6DW1 - chains A and B of the 5 polymer chains in the assembly; structure by electron microscopy, 3.10 A resolution.

Chain A:
Protein: Gamma-aminobutyric acid receptor subunit alpha-1
Source organism: Rattus norvegicus
Reference sequence: P62813 (GBRA1_RAT); the construct has insertions or renumbered stretches relative to UniProt, so the offset changes along the chain: -26 to 313 = UniProt 1-340; 315-361 = UniProt 409-455
Sequence (402 residues; row label = number of the first residue in the row; numbers below 1 keep their minus sign (Met-26 is residue -26)):
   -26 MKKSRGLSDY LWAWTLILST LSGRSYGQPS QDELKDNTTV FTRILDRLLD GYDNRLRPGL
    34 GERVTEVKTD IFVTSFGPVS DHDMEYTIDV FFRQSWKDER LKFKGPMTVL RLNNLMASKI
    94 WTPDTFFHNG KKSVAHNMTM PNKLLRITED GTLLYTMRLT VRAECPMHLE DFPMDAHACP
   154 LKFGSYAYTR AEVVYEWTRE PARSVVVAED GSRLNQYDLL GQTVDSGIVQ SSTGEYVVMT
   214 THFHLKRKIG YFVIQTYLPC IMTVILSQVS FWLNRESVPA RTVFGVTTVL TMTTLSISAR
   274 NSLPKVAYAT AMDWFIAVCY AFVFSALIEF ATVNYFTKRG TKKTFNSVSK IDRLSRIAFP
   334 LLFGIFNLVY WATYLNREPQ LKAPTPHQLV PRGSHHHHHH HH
Not modelled in the structure: -26 to 11, 222-375
Disulfide bonds: Cys138-Cys152
Glycans and other covalent adducts: glycan linked to Asn110
Construct notes: linker (314); expression tag (362-375)
Ligand contacts:
  - gamma-amino-butanoic acid (ABU), molecule 1: Phe64, Arg66, Leu117, Thr129
  - gamma-amino-butanoic acid (ABU), molecule 2: Phe99, Tyr159, Ser204, Thr206, Tyr209
Swiss-Prot annotation at these positions:
  - binding site (4-aminobutanoate): Arg66, Thr129
  - glycosylation (N-linked (GlcNAc...) asparagine): Asn10, Asn110
From the paper describing this entry:
  - binding site for gamma-amino-butanoic acid: Arg66, Thr129, Tyr159, Thr206, Tyr209
  - binding site for gamma-amino-butanoic acid: Phe99 (proposed by the authors, not directly observed)
  - post-translational modification sites: Asn110

Chain B:
Protein: Gamma-aminobutyric acid receptor subunit beta-1
Source organism: Rattus norvegicus
Reference sequence: P15431 (GBRB1_RAT); the construct has insertions or renumbered stretches relative to UniProt, so the offset changes along the chain: -24 to 308 = UniProt 1-333; 311-345 = UniProt 440-474
Sequence (384 residues; row label = number of the first residue in the row; numbers below 1 keep their minus sign (Met-24 is residue -24)):
   -24 MWTVQNRESL GLLSFPVMVA MVCCAHSSNE PSNMSYVKET VDRLLKGYDI RLRPDFGGPP
    36 VDVGMRIDVA SIDMVSEVNM DYTLTMYFQQ SWKDKRLSYS GIPLNLTLDN RVADQLWVPD
    96 TYFLNDKKSF VHGVTVKNRM IRLHPDGTVL YGLRITTTAA CMMDLRRYPL DEQNCTLEIE
   156 SYGYTTDDIE FYWNGGEGAV TGVNKIELPQ FSIVDYKMVS KKVEFTTGAY PRLSLSFRLK
   216 RNIGYFILQT YMPSTLITIL SWVSFWINYD ASAARVALGI TTVLTMTTIS THLRETLPKI
   276 PYVKAIDIYL MGCFVFVFLA LLEYAFVNYI FFGGTIPDLT DVNSIDKWSR MFFPITFSLF
   336 NVVYWLYYVH LVPRGSHHHH HHHH
Not modelled in the structure: -24 to 7, 218-359
Disulfide bonds: Cys136-Cys150
Glycans and other covalent adducts: N-acetylglucosamine (NAG) linked to Asn80; glycan linked to Asn149
Construct notes: linker (309-310); expression tag (346-359)
Ligand contacts:
  - gamma-amino-butanoic acid (ABU), molecule 1: Tyr62, Gln64, Met115, Gly127, Leu128
  - gamma-amino-butanoic acid (ABU), molecule 2: Tyr97, Glu155, Ser156, Tyr157, Phe200, Thr202, Tyr205
Swiss-Prot annotation at these positions:
  - binding site (histamine): Tyr97, Ser156, Tyr157, Thr202
  - binding site (4-aminobutanoate): Tyr157, Thr202
  - glycosylation (N-linked (GlcNAc...) asparagine): Asn8, Asn80, Asn149
From the paper describing this entry:
  - binding site for gamma-amino-butanoic acid: Tyr97, Glu155, Tyr157, Thr202, Tyr205

Chain A / chain B interface:
Contacting residue pairs - 48 pairs, chain A then chain B:
  Gly24(A) with Lys13(B), hydrogen bond (backbone-side chain)
  Tyr25(A) with Lys13(B)
  Asp26(A) with Lys13(B)
  Asn27(A) with Asp84(B)
  Arg28(A) with Val16(B); Leu83(B); Asp84(B), hydrogen bond (backbone-backbone); Val87(B)
  Leu29(A) with Val12(B), hydrophobic; Leu83(B), hydrophobic
  Leu33(A) with Val12(B), hydrophobic; Leu79(B), hydrophobic; Leu81(B), hydrophobic
  Gly34(A) with Leu79(B)
  Asp56(A) with Met49(B)
  Asp97(A) with Val111(B)
  Thr98(A) with Thr110(B), hydrogen bond (backbone-side chain)
  Phe99(A) with Tyr62(B); Val109(B), hydrophobic; Asn113(B); Arg129(B)
  Phe100(A) with Val109(B), hydrophobic; Arg129(B)
  Gly103(A) with Arg129(B), hydrogen bond (backbone-side chain)
  Lys104(A) with Phe105(B); His107(B)
  Ser106(A) with Val109(B)
  Ala108(A) with Val109(B)
  Met130(A) with Thr110(B)
  Leu132(A) with Val109(B)
  Tyr159(A) with Asn113(B); Arg114(B); Met115(B); Gly127(B); Leu128(B), hydrogen bond (side chain-backbone); Arg129(B), hydrogen bond (side chain-backbone)
  Ala160(A) with Thr82(B); Met115(B), hydrophobic; Arg117(B), hydrogen bond (backbone-side chain)
  Tyr161(A) with Thr82(B); Leu83(B)
  Thr162(A) with Arg117(B), hydrogen bond
  Glu165(A) with Thr82(B)
  Ser205(A) with Arg41(B)
  Thr206(A) with Gln64(B), hydrogen bond; Met115(B); Arg117(B), hydrogen bond (backbone-side chain)
  Tyr209(A) with Arg117(B)
Also at the interface, not in a pair above, chain A (32 interface residues in all): Met57, Arg73, Ser91, Pro96, Lys105
Also at the interface, not in a pair above, chain B (36 interface residues in all): Met9, Asp17, Leu20, Asp43, Asp48, Asn80, Arg86, Gly108, Leu125, Thr176, Pro184
From the paper, about this interface:
  - pairs named by the authors: Tyr209(A)-Arg117(B), Gln64(B)-Thr206(A) (hydrogen bond)
  - interface residues, chain B: Gln64(B)

In short:
32 residues of chain A face 36 of chain B across their interface; the contacts include 10 hydrogen bonds.
Polar pairs include Gly24(A)-Lys13(B), Thr98(A)-Thr110(B) and Gly103(A)-Arg129(B). The paper describes a
contact between Tyr209(A) and Arg117(B); a hydrogen bond between Gln64(B) and Thr206(A). The paper reports a
binding site for gamma-amino-butanoic acid at Arg66(A), Thr129(A) and Tyr97(B) among others; the interface
residue Gln64(B).
Chain A is Gamma-aminobutyric acid receptor subunit alpha-1 and chain B is Gamma-aminobutyric acid receptor
subunit beta-1, both from Rattus norvegicus; the structure, Cryo-EM structure of the benzodiazepine-sensitive
alpha1beta1gamma2S tri-heteromeric GABAA receptor in complex with GABA (ECD map), was determined by electron
microscopy together with 6DW0 from the same study.
